PDB entry 9JGH | electron microscopy, 3.70 A resolution | chains C and D of the 15 polymer chains in the assembly

== Chain C (and D) ==
Name: tube tail protein
Source organism: Bacillus subtilis
Notes: chain D of this document is another copy of the same molecule, construct and numbering; everything in this record applies to it too
Reference sequence: A0A162TY69 (A0A162TY69_BACIU); residue numbers follow UniProt; this construct covers 1-264
Sequence (270 residues; numbered 1 to 270; the number before each row is that of its first residue):
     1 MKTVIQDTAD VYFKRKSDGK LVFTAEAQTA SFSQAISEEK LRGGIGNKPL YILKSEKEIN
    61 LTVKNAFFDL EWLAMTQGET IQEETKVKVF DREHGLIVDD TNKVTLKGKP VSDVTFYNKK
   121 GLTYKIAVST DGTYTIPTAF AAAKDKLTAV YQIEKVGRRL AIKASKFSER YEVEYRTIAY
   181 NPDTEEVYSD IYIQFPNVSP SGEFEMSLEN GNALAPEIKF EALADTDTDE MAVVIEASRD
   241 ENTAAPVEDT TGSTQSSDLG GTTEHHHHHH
Not modelled in the structure: 90-152, 242-270 (chain D: 95-107, 130-147, 184-186, 242-270)
Construct notes: expression tag (265-270)

== Chain C / chain D interface ==
Pairs across the interface - 78 pairs, chain C then chain D:
  M1(C) with F68(D); R158(D)
  K2(C) with F67(D); F68(D); D69(D)
  T3(C) with F68(D), hydrogen bond (backbone-backbone)
  V4(C) with A66(D); G211(D)
  I5(C) with S207(D); L208(D); E209(D); N210(D); L214(D)
  Q6(C) with S207(D); E209(D); N210(D), hydrogen bond (backbone-backbone); N212(D), hydrogen bond; A213(D)
  D7(C) with E209(D), hydrogen bond (backbone-side chain); N210(D)
  T8(C) with E209(D)
  A9(C) with E209(D)
  D10(C) with R92(D)
  Y12(C) with R92(D), hydrogen bond
  K14(C) with F90(D)
  L21(C) with T115(D)
  T24(C) with R92(D), hydrogen bond (backbone-side chain); T148(D)
  A25(C) with R92(D)
  A30(C) with E209(D)
  S31(C) with M206(D), hydrogen bond (side chain-backbone); S207(D)
  F32(C) with E205(D); M206(D), hydrogen bond (backbone-backbone)
  S33(C) with F204(D); E205(D)
  Q34(C) with E203(D); F204(D), hydrogen bond (backbone-backbone)
  A35(C) with E203(D)
  I36(C) with G202(D); E203(D)
  K54(C) with S165(D), hydrogen bond; K166(D)
  K57(C) with I162(D); K163(D); A164(D)
  E174(C) with F90(D)
  R176(C) with E209(D)
  T177(C) with L208(D), hydrogen bond (side chain-backbone); E209(D)
  I178(C) with E209(D), hydrogen bond (backbone-backbone); N210(D), hydrogen bond (backbone-side chain)
  A179(C) with N210(D)
  Y180(C) with N210(D), hydrogen bond
  P182(C) with F67(D), hydrophobic
  Y188(C) with R158(D)
  I191(C) with L208(D), hydrophobic
  Y192(C) with V89(D), hydrophobic; D91(D)
  Q194(C) with F90(D)
  T228(C) with K163(D)
  D229(C) with K163(D), hydrogen bond (backbone-side chain)
  E230(C) with K163(D), salt bridge
  M231(C) with I162(D); K163(D); A164(D)
  A232(C) with I162(D)
  V234(C) with R159(D); L160(D)
  I235(C) with V87(D), hydrophobic; K88(D); R159(D)
  E236(C) with R158(D), salt bridge
  A237(C) with I153(D), hydrophobic
  S238(C) with I153(D); K155(D)
  R239(C) with K155(D); R158(D)
Other interface residues (no listed pair), chain C (48 interface residues in all): E38, Y175
Other interface residues (no listed pair), chain D (38 interface residues in all): W72, V156, F167

== Summary ==
The interface between chain C and chain D involves 48 residues on one side and 38 on the other; the contacts
include 15 hydrogen bonds and 2 salt bridges. Among the polar pairs are E230(C)-K163(D), E236(C)-R158(D) and
Q6(C)-N212(D).
Chain C and chain D are both tube tail protein (Bacillus subtilis); the structure, cryo-EM structure of the
TTP polymer at the tube's end, was determined by electron microscopy, deposited together with 9JGI.
